PDB entry 1CKU | X-ray diffraction, 1.20 A resolution | chains A and B

# Chain A (and B)
Name: Protein (hipip)
From: Allochromatium vinosum
Notes: chain B of this document is another copy of the same molecule, construct and numbering; everything in this record applies to it too
Reference sequence: P00260 (HIP_CHRVI); residues 1-85 here correspond to UniProt positions 38-122 (UniProt number = residue number + 37)
Sequence (85 residues; row label = number of the first residue in the row):
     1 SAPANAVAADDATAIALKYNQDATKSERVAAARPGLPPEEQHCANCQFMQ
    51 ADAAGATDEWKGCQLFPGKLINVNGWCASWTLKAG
Metal / ion sites: 4Fe-4S cluster Fe: Cys-43, Cys-46, Cys-63, Cys-77
Small-molecule neighbours: 4Fe-4S cluster (SF4): Tyr-19, Cys-43, Cys-46, Phe-48, Met-49, Cys-63, Leu-65, Phe-66, Ile-71, Trp-76, Cys-77, Ser-79, Trp-80
Swiss-Prot annotation at these positions:
  - binding site ([4Fe-4S] cluster): Cys-43, Cys-46, Cys-63, Cys-77

# How chain A and chain B interact
Residue-residue contacts (17; chain A residue first):
  Ala-16(A) / Ala-12(B)
  Leu-17(A) / Ala-12(B)
  Leu-17(A) / Thr-13(B)
  Arg-33(A) / Pro-67(B)
  Pro-34(A) / Pro-67(B)  hydrophobic
  Gln-47(A) / Phe-48(B)
  Gln-47(A) / Gln-64(B)
  Gln-47(A) / Leu-65(B)
  Phe-48(A) / Leu-17(B)  hydrophobic
  Phe-48(A) / Leu-65(B)
  Gln-64(A) / Ser-79(B)  hydrogen bond
  Leu-65(A) / Ala-16(B)
  Leu-65(A) / Leu-17(B)  hydrophobic
  Pro-67(A) / Lys-18(B)
  Ser-79(A) / Thr-13(B)  hydrogen bond
  Thr-81(A) / Pro-67(B)
  Ala-84(A) / Gln-64(B)  hydrogen bond (backbone-side chain)
Interface residues without a listed pair, chain A (13 interface residues in all): Thr-13
Interface residues without a listed pair, chain B (11 interface residues in all): Ala-78

# Overview
13 residues of chain A face 11 of chain B across their interface, with 3 hydrogen bonds. Polar pairs include
Gln-64(A)/Ser-79(B), Ser-79(A)/Thr-13(B) and Ala-84(A)/Gln-64(B). Chain A binds 4Fe-4S cluster. Curated
annotation (UniProt) lists 4 [4Fe-4S] cluster-binding residues on chain A.
Chain A and chain B are both Protein (hipip) (Allochromatium vinosum); the structure, Ab initio solution and
refinement of two high potential iron protein structures at atomic resolution, was determined by X-ray
diffraction, deposited together with 1B0Y.
